Entry 5YM8 (X-ray diffraction, 1.99 A resolution); this record covers chain A.

== Chain A ==
Molecule: nsp9
From: Porcine coronavirus HKU15
UniProt: X2G6C4 (X2G6C4_9NIDO); residues 8-109 here correspond to UniProt positions 3385-3486 (UniProt number = residue number + 3377)
Sequence (108 residues; row label = number of the first residue in the row):
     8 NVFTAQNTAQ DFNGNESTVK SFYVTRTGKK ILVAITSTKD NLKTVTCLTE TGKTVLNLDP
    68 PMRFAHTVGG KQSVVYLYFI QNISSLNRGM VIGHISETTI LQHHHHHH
Disordered / not traced: 57, 73-79, 106-115
Sequence notes: expression tag (110-115)
What the authors report for this chain:
  - mutagenesis - G96E (2.5 5-fold), G100E (2.5 5-fold): decreased binding to ssDNA
  - mutagenesis - N8A: increased binding to ssDNA

== In short ==
The paper reports that G96E and G100E reduce binding to ssDNA; N8A increases binding to ssDNA.
Chain A is nsp9 (Porcine coronavirus HKU15); the structure, Crystal Structure of porcine delta coronavirus
nsp9-N7, was determined by X-ray diffraction (same publication as 5YM6, 5HIY and 5HIZ).
